PDB entry 4KF4 | X-ray diffraction, 1.99 A resolution | chain A

[Chain A]
Molecule: fluorescent protein sfCherry
Organism: synthetic construct
Amino-acid sequence (223 residues; numbered 1 to 225; 2 numbers in that range are skipped by the numbering (no residue carries them; nothing is unmodelled there); the number before each row is that of its first residue):
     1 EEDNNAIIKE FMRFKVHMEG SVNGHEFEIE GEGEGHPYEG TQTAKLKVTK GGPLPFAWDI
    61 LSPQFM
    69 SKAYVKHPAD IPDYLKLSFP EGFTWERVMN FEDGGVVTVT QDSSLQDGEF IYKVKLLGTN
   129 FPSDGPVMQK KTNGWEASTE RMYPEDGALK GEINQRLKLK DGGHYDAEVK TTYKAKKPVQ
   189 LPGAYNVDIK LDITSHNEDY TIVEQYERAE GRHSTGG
Disordered / not traced: 1-5, 224-225
Modified positions: M66 ({(4Z)-2-[(1S)-1-amino-3-(methylsulfanyl)propyl]-4-[(4-hydroxyphenyl)methylidene]-5-oxo-4,5-dihydro-1H-imidazol-1-yl}acetic acid; CH6)
Covalent attachments: covalent link M66-S69
Reported in the primary citation:
  - self-association interface (contacts with another copy of this molecule); pairs are residue here / residue on that copy: T106-T106 (hydrogen bond), N23, E94, V96, V104, T108, L125, T127, N128
  - contacts within the chain: D196-R220 (hydrogen bond), T147-D196 (hydrogen bond)

[Summary]
From the paper: a self-association interface involving N23, E94 and V96 among others; contacts within the
chain involving D196, R220 and T147.
Chain A is fluorescent protein sfCherry (synthetic construct); the structure, Crystal Structure of sfCherry,
was determined by X-ray diffraction (same publication as 4KF5).
